Entry 6VBW (electron microscopy, 3.20 A resolution); this record covers chains L and C of the 13 polymer chains in the assembly.

Chain L:
Molecule: 100-nt DNA strand
Sequence (100 nucleotides; each row starts with the number of its first residue):
     1 ACATATGGCA GATCTCAATT GGATATCGGC CGGCCACGCG ATCGCTGACG TTTCACCTGA
    61 AAAGCAATGA AGCCAAAGCG TCCTGTAAGG TGATGACTGC
Disordered / not traced: 1-54, 94-100

Chain C:
Molecule: Cas7
Source organism: Vibrio cholerae
Sequence (352 residues; each row starts with the number of its first residue):
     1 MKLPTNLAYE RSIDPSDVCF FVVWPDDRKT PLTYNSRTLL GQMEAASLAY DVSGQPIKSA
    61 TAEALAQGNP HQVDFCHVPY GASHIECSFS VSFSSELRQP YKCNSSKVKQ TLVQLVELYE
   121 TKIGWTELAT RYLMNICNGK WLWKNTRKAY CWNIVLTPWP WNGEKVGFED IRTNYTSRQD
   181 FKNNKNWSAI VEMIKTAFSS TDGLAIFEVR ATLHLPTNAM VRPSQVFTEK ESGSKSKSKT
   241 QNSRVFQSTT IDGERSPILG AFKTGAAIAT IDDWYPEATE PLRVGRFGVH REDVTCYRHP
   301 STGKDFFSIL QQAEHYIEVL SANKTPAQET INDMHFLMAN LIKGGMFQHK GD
Disordered / not traced: 230-240, 351-352

How chain L and chain C interact:
Pairs across the interface (23):
  DA75(L) - Gln67(C)  sugar contact
  DA76(L) - Leu40(C)  base contact
  DA76(L) - Gln67(C)  base contact
  DA76(L) - Gly68(C)  sugar contact
  DA76(L) - Pro70(C)  sugar contact
  DA77(L) - Met43(C)  phosphate contact
  DA77(L) - Asn69(C)  sugar contact
  DA77(L) - Pro70(C)  base contact
  DA77(L) - His71(C)  phosphate contact
  DG78(L) - Gln42(C)  base contact
  DG78(L) - Asn69(C)  hydrogen bond to the sugar
  DG78(L) - His71(C)  stacking on the base
  DG78(L) - Ser243(C)  base contact
  DC79(L) - Ser47(C)  sugar contact
  DG80(L) - Ser47(C)  phosphate contact
  DC83(L) - Glu229(C)  base contact
  DG85(L) - Met346(C)  base contact
  DT86(L) - Thr5(C)  sugar contact
  DT86(L) - Asn6(C)  base contact
  DT86(L) - Gln348(C)  hydrogen bond to the base
  DT86(L) - His349(C)  phosphate contact
  DT86(L) - Lys350(C)  hydrogen bond to the phosphate
  DA87(L) - Asn6(C)  hydrogen bond to the sugar
Interface residues without a listed pair, chain C (19 interface residues in all): Ala45, Leu48

Summary:
10 residues of chain L face 19 of chain C across their interface; the contacts include 4 hydrogen bonds and 1
aromatic stacking contact. Polar pairs include DT86(L)-Gln348(C), DG78(L)-Asn69(C) and DA87(L)-Asn6(C).
Here chain L is a 100-nt DNA strand and chain C is Cas7 (Vibrio cholerae). Entry 6VBW (Cryo-EM structure of
Cascade-TniQ-dsDNA ternary complex) was determined by electron microscopy (same publication as 6V9Q).
